PDB entry 1EOP | X-ray diffraction, 2.60 A resolution | chains D and A of the 4 polymer chains in the assembly

Chain D:
Molecule: 12-nt DNA strand
Sequence (12 nucleotides; row label = number of the first residue in the row):
     1 GAAGATATCT TA
Unresolved in the structure: 1

Chain A:
Molecule: Type II restriction enzyme ecorv
Source organism: Escherichia coli
Notes: EC 3.1.21.4
Reference sequence: P04390 (T2E5_ECOLI); residues 2-245 here correspond to UniProt positions 1-244 (UniProt number = residue number - 1)
Chain sequence (245 residues; numbered 1 to 245; the number before each row is that of its first residue):
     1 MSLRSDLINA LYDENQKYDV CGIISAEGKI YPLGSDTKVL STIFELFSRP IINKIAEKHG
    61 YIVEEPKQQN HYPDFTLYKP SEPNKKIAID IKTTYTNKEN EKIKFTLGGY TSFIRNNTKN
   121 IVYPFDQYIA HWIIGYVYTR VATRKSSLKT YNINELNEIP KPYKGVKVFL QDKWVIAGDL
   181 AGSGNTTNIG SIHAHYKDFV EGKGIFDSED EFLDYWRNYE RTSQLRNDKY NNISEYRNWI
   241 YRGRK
Unresolved in the structure: 1, 15-19, 245
From the paper describing this entry:
  - binding site for the 12-nt DNA strand: Thr-37
  - conformationally variable residues (helix shift, side-chain flip): Thr-37, Thr-42, Glu-45, Asp-74
  - self-association interface (contacts with another copy of this molecule): Val-39, Thr-42, Leu-46
  - binding site for the 12-nt DNA strand (chain D): Gly-184 to Thr-187
  - catalytic residues: Glu-45, Asp-74, Asp-90, Lys-92 (citing earlier work)

Chain D / chain A interface:
Contacting residue pairs - 15 pairs, chain D then chain A:
  DA2(D) / Ser-223(A)  phosphate contact
  DA2(D) / Arg-226(A)  hydrogen bond to the phosphate
  DA3(D) / Gly-184(A)  hydrogen bond to the base
  DA3(D) / Ser-223(A)  phosphate contact
  DA3(D) / Arg-226(A)  salt bridge to the phosphate
  DG4(D) / Ser-183(A)  base contact
  DG4(D) / Gly-184(A)  hydrogen bond to the base
  DG4(D) / Asn-185(A)  hydrogen bond to the base
  DA5(D) / Asn-185(A)  hydrogen bond to the base
  DC9(D) / Gln-69(A)  hydrogen bond to the phosphate
  DC9(D) / Asn-70(A)  hydrogen bond to the base
  DT10(D) / Gln-68(A)  phosphate contact
  DT10(D) / Gln-69(A)  phosphate contact
  DT10(D) / Asn-70(A)  sugar contact
  DT11(D) / Gln-68(A)  phosphate contact
Also at the interface, not in a pair above, chain A (11 interface residues in all): Gly-182, Thr-186, Asn-231

In short:
Chain D and chain A form an interface of 7 and 11 residues respectively, with 7 hydrogen bonds and 1 salt
bridge. Polar contacts include DA3(D)/Gly-184(A), DG4(D)/Gly-184(A) and DG4(D)/Asn-185(A). The paper reports
catalytic residues Glu-45(A), Asp-74(A) and Asp-90(A) among others; a binding site for the 12-nt DNA strand at
Thr-37(A).
Here chain D is a 12-nt DNA strand and chain A is Type II restriction enzyme ecorv (Escherichia coli). Entry
1EOP (Ecorv bound to cognate DNA) was determined by X-ray diffraction, deposited together with 1EOO.
